6NQT - chains A and C; structure by X-ray diffraction, 3.05 A resolution.

Chain A (and C):
Protein: Polypeptide N-acetylgalactosaminyltransferase 2
From: Homo sapiens
Notes: EC 2.4.1.41; chain C of this document is another copy of the same molecule, construct and numbering; everything in this record applies to it too
UniProtKB: Q10471 (GALT2_HUMAN); residue numbers follow UniProt; this construct covers 1-571
Amino-acid sequence (571 residues; row label = number of the first residue in the row):
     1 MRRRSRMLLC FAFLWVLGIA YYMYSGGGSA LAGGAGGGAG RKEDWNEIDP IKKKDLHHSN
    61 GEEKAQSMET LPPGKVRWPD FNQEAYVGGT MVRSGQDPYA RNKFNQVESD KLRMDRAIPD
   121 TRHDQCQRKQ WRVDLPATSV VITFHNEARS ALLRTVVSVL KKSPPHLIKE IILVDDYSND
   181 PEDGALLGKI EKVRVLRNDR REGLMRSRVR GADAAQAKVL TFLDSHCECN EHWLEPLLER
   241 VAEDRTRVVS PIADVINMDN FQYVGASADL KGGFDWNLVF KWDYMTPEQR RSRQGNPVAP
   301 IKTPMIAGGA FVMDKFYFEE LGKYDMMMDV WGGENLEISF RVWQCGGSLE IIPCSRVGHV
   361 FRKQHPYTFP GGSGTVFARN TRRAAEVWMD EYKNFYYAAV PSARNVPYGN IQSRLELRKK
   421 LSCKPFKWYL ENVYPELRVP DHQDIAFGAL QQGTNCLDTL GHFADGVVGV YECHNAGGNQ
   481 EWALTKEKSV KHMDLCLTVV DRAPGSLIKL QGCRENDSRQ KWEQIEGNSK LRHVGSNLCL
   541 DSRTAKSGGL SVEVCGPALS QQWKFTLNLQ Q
Not modelled in the structure: 1-74, 570-571 (chain C: 1-74, 92-95, 570-571)
Differences from the reference sequence: engineered mutation Ala-253 (Ile in Q10471), Ala-310 (Leu in Q10471)
UniProt features mapped onto this chain:
  - binding site (substrate): Thr-143, Asp-176, Arg-201, Ser-225, Trp-331, Arg-362, His-365, Tyr-367
  - binding site (Mn(2+)): Asp-224, His-226, His-359
  - site: Asn-516 (Not glycosylated)
  - modified residue: Ser-536 (Phosphoserine)
  - glycosylation: Ser-29 (O-linked (Xyl...) (chondroitin sulfate) serine)
Cystine bridges: Cys-126/Cys-354, Cys-345/Cys-423, Cys-456/Cys-473, Cys-496/Cys-513, Cys-539/Cys-555
Bound ions: Mn2+: Asp-224, His-226, His-359 (together with LR7)
Ligand contacts: LR7: Thr-143, Phe-144, His-145, Glu-147, Asp-176, Arg-201, Gly-203, Leu-204, Arg-208, Asp-224, Ser-225, His-226, Cys-227, Pro-251, Ala-253, Ala-307, Gly-308, Gly-309, Ala-310, Val-330, Trp-331, Gly-332, Glu-334, Asn-335, Val-357, Gly-358, His-359, Val-360, Phe-361, Arg-362, His-365, Tyr-367

How chain A and chain C interact:
Contacting residue pairs (46; chain A residue first):
  Pro-119(A) / Arg-514(C)
  Asp-120(A) / Arg-514(C)
  Val-255(A) / Asp-465(C)
  Asn-257(A) / Asp-465(C)
  Asn-257(A) / Lys-509(C)  hydrogen bond
  Asn-260(A) / Lys-509(C)
  Val-264(A) / Asp-465(C)
  Val-264(A) / Gln-511(C)
  Gly-265(A) / Ala-464(C)
  Gly-265(A) / Gln-511(C)
  Gly-265(A) / Gly-512(C)  hydrogen bond (backbone-backbone)
  Ala-266(A) / Ala-464(C)  hydrophobic
  Ser-267(A) / Asp-494(C)  hydrogen bond
  Ser-267(A) / Leu-495(C)
  Ala-268(A) / Asp-494(C)  hydrogen bond (backbone-side chain)
  Asp-269(A) / Met-493(C)
  Asp-269(A) / Asp-494(C)
  Leu-270(A) / Phe-463(C)  hydrophobic
  Trp-282(A) / Phe-463(C)
  Tyr-284(A) / Gly-461(C)
  Tyr-284(A) / Phe-463(C)  hydrophobic
  Tyr-284(A) / Asn-479(C)  hydrogen bond
  Tyr-284(A) / His-492(C)
  Glu-288(A) / Glu-288(C)
  Arg-290(A) / Met-493(C)
  Arg-291(A) / Pro-435(C)
  Arg-291(A) / Glu-436(C)
  Arg-438(A) / Arg-291(C)
  Phe-463(A) / Leu-270(C)  hydrophobic
  Phe-463(A) / Trp-282(C)
  Ala-464(A) / Gly-265(C)
  Ala-464(A) / Ala-266(C)  hydrophobic
  Asp-465(A) / Val-255(C)
  Asp-465(A) / Asn-257(C)
  Asp-465(A) / Val-264(C)
  Tyr-471(A) / Tyr-471(C)
  Tyr-471(A) / Glu-472(C)  hydrogen bond
  Glu-472(A) / Tyr-471(C)
  Asp-494(A) / Ser-267(C)  hydrogen bond
  Asp-494(A) / Ala-268(C)  hydrogen bond (side chain-backbone)
  Asp-494(A) / Asp-269(C)
  Leu-495(A) / Ser-267(C)
  Lys-509(A) / Asn-257(C)  hydrogen bond
  Gln-511(A) / Val-264(C)
  Gln-511(A) / Gly-265(C)
  Gly-512(A) / Gly-265(C)  hydrogen bond (backbone-backbone)
Interface residues without a listed pair, chain A (33 interface residues in all): Thr-121, Gln-262, Met-285, Val-500, Leu-510
Interface residues without a listed pair, chain C (33 interface residues in all): Gln-262, Pro-287, Thr-459, His-462

Summary:
Chain A and chain C each contribute 33 residues to their interface; the contacts include 10 hydrogen bonds.
Polar contacts include Asn-257(A)/Lys-509(C), Ser-267(A)/Asp-494(C) and Ala-268(A)/Asp-494(C). Ligands of
chain A: LR7. From UniProt: 8 substrate-binding residues and 3 Mn2+-binding residues on chain A.
Both chains are Polypeptide N-acetylgalactosaminyltransferase 2 (Homo sapiens). Entry 6NQT (GalNac-T2 soaked
with UDP-sugar) was determined by X-ray diffraction, deposited together with 6E7I.
